4B5U - chains A and B; structure by X-ray diffraction, 1.91 A resolution.

Chain A (and B):
Molecule: 4-hydroxy-2-oxo-heptane-1,7-dioate aldolase
Organism: Escherichia coli atcc 8739
Notes: EC 4.1.2.20; chain B of this document is another copy of the same molecule, construct and numbering; everything in this record applies to it too
UniProt: B1IS70 (HPCH_ECOLC); residues 1-251 here = UniProt positions 1-251
Amino-acid sequence (251 residues; numbered 1 to 251; the number before each row is that of its first residue):
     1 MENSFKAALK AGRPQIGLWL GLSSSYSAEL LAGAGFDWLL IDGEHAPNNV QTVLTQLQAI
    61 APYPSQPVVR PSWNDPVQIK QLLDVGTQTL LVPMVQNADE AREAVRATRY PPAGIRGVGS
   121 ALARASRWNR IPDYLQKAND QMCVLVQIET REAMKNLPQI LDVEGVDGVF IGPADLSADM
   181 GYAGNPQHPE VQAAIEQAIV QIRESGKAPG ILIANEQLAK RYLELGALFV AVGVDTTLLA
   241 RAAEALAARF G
UniProt features mapped onto this chain:
  - active site: H45 (Proton acceptor)
  - binding site (substrate): Q147, A174, D175
  - binding site (a divalent metal cation): E149, D175
  - site: R70 (Transition state stabilizer), D84 (Increases basicity of active site His)
Ion coordination: Co2+: E149, D175 (together with pyruvic acid); Mg2+: E149, D175 (together with pyruvic acid)
Ligand contacts:
  - : R70, V118, Q147, E149, D175
  - pyruvic acid (PYR): W19, R70, V118, Q147, E149, F170, G172, P173, A174, D175, L212
  - 4-oxobutanoic acid (SSN): W19, D42, H45, R70, V118, G119, S120, A121, L122, A174, L212
What the authors report for this chain:
  - binding site for 4-oxobutanoic acid: W19, R70, V118, A121, A174, L212
  - mutagenesis - D42A, R70A: abolished catalytic activity
  - mutagenesis - R70A (730-fold): decreased binding to oxalate
  - mutagenesis - R70A, R70K: unchanged binding to pyruvate
  - mutagenesis - D42A (100-fold): decreased binding to pyruvate
  - mutagenesis - D42A: abolished binding to oxalate
  - mutagenesis - R70K (2-fold): decreased catalytic activity on pyruvate

How chain A and chain B interact:
Pairs across the interface - 53 pairs, chain A then chain B:
  I16(A) with F250(B), hydrophobic
  G21(A) with Y26(B)
  L22(A) with Y26(B); L239(B), hydrophobic
  Y26(A) with G21(B); L22(B); P47(B)
  L30(A) with T236(B); L239(B), hydrophobic; A240(B), hydrophobic
  L31(A) with L239(B), hydrophobic; A243(B), hydrophobic
  A34(A) with A243(B), hydrophobic; E244(B); A247(B)
  F36(A) with A243(B); A247(B), hydrophobic
  P47(A) with Y26(B)
  E216(A) with L246(B); R249(B), salt bridge; F250(B)
  A219(A) with F250(B), hydrophobic
  K220(A) with R249(B), hydrogen bond (side chain-backbone); F250(B)
  L223(A) with F250(B), hydrophobic
  V232(A) with L246(B); F250(B), hydrophobic
  G233(A) with L246(B)
  D235(A) with L239(B)
  T236(A) with L30(B)
  L238(A) with A243(B), hydrophobic
  L239(A) with L22(B), hydrophobic; L31(B), hydrophobic; D235(B)
  A240(A) with L30(B), hydrophobic
  A243(A) with L31(B), hydrophobic; A34(B), hydrophobic; F36(B); L238(B), hydrophobic
  E244(A) with A34(B)
  L246(A) with E216(B); V232(B); G233(B)
  A247(A) with A34(B); F36(B), hydrophobic
  R249(A) with E216(B), salt bridge; K220(B), hydrogen bond (backbone-side chain)
  F250(A) with I16(B), hydrophobic; E216(B); A219(B), hydrophobic; K220(B); L223(B), hydrophobic; V232(B), hydrophobic
Also at the interface, not in a pair above, chain A (30 interface residues in all): L18, S27, G35, A242
Also at the interface, not in a pair above, chain B (30 interface residues in all): L18, S27, G35, A242

Summary:
Chain A and chain B each contribute 30 residues to their interface, with 2 hydrogen bonds and 2 salt bridges.
Among the polar pairs are E216(A)-R249(B) and K220(A)-R249(B). The paper reports a binding site for
4-oxobutanoic acid at W19(A), R70(A) and V118(A) among others; D42A and R70A of chain A abolish catalytic
activity.
Both chains are 4-hydroxy-2-oxo-heptane-1,7-dioate aldolase (Escherichia coli atcc 8739). Entry 4B5U (Crystal
structures of divalent metal dependent pyruvate aldolase, HpaI, in complex with pyruvate and succinic
semialdehyde) was determined by X-ray diffraction (same publication as 4B5S, 4B5T, 4B5V, 4B5W and 4B5X).
